2W6J - chains F and G of the 9 polymer chains in the assembly; structure by X-ray diffraction, 3.84 A resolution.

== Chain F ==
Protein: ATP synthase subunit beta, mitochondrial
Organism: Bos taurus
Notes: EC 3.6.3.14
UniProtKB: P00829 (ATPB_BOVIN); residues -49 to 478 here correspond to UniProt positions 1-528 (UniProt number = residue number + 50)
Amino-acid sequence (528 residues; numbered -49 to 478; the number before each row is that of its first residue; numbers below 1 keep their minus sign (Met-49 is residue -49)):
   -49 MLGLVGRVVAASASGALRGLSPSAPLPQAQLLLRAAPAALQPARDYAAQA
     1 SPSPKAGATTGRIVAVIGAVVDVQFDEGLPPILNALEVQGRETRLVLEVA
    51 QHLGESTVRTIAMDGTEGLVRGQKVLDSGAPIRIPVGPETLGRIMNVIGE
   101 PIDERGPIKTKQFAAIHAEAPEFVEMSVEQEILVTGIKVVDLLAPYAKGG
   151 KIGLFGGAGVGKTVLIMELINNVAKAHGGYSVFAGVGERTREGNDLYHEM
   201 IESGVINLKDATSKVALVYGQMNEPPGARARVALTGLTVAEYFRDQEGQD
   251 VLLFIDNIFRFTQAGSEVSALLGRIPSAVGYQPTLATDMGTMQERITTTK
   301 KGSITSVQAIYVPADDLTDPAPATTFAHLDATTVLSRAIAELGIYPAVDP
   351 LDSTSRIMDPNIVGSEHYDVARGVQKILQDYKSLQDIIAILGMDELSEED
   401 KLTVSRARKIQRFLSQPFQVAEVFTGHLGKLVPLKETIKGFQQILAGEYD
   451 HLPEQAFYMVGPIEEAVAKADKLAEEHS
Not modelled in the structure: -49 to 8, 475-478
Curated features (UniProtKB/Swiss-Prot):
  - binding site (ADP): Gly159, Val160, Gly161, Lys162, Thr163, Val164
  - binding site (ATP): Gly159, Gly161, Lys162, Thr163, Val164, Arg189
  - binding site (phosphate): Gly159, Val160, Gly161, Lys162, Thr163
  - binding site (Mg(2+)): Thr163, Glu188
  - modified residue: Lys74 (N6-acetyllysine), Lys111 (N6-acetyllysine), Lys148 (N6-acetyllysine), Lys209 (N6-acetyllysine), Lys214 (N6-acetyllysine), Thr262 (Phosphothreonine), Ser365 (Phosphoserine), Lys376 (N6-acetyllysine), Ser383 (Phosphoserine), Lys430 (N6-acetyllysine), Lys435 (N6-acetyllysine), Lys472 (N6-acetyllysine)
  - glycosylation: Ser56 (O-linked (GlcNAc) serine)

== Chain G ==
Protein: ATP synthase subunit gamma, mitochondrial
Organism: Bos taurus
Notes: EC 3.6.3.14
UniProtKB: P05631 (ATPG_BOVIN); residues -24 to 273 here correspond to UniProt positions 1-298 (UniProt number = residue number + 25)
Amino-acid sequence (298 residues; row label = number of the first residue in the row; numbers below 1 keep their minus sign (Met-24 is residue -24)):
   -24 MFSRAGVAGLSAWTVQPQWIQVRNMATLKDITRRLKSIKNIQKITKSMKM
    26 VAAAKYARAERELKPARVYGVGSLALYEKADIKTPEDKKKHLIIGVSSDR
    76 GLCGAIHSSVAKQMKSEAANLAAAGKEVKIIGVGDKIRSILHRTHSDQFL
   126 VTFKEVGRRPPTFGDASVIALELLNSGYEFDEGSIIFNRFRSVISYKTEE
   176 KPIFSLDTISSAESMSIYDDIDADVLRNYQEYSLANIIYYSLKESTTSEQ
   226 SARMTAMDNASKNASEMIDKLTLTFNRTRQAVITKELIEIISGAAALD
Not modelled in the structure: -24 to 0, 48-66, 87-104, 117-126, 149-158, 174-205, 272-273
Curated features (UniProtKB/Swiss-Prot):
  - modified residue: Lys14 (N6-acetyllysine), Lys24 (N6-succinyllysine), Lys30 (N6-acetyllysine), Lys90 (N6-acetyllysine), Ser121 (Phosphoserine), Lys129 (N6-acetyllysine), Lys172 (N6-acetyllysine), Lys245 (N6-succinyllysine)

== Interface between chain F and chain G ==
Pairs across the interface (16; chain F residue first):
  Pro276(F) - Ser267(G)
  Val279(F) - Lys260(G)
  Asp386(F) - Arg9(G)  salt bridge
  Ala389(F) - Asn238(G)
  Ala389(F) - Met242(G)  hydrophobic
  Ile390(F) - Ala235(G)
  Ile390(F) - Asn238(G)  hydrogen bond (backbone-side chain)
  Ile390(F) - Ala239(G)  hydrophobic
  Ile390(F) - Met242(G)  hydrophobic
  Leu391(F) - Leu77(G)  hydrophobic
  Leu391(F) - Ala235(G)  hydrophobic
  Asp394(F) - Gly79(G)
  Asp394(F) - Ala80(G)
  Glu395(F) - Leu77(G)  hydrogen bond (side chain-backbone)
  Glu395(F) - Cys78(G)  hydrogen bond (side chain-backbone)
  Glu395(F) - Gly79(G)  hydrogen bond (side chain-backbone)
Interface residues without a listed pair, chain F (11 interface residues in all): Ile275, Glu398, Lys401
Interface residues without a listed pair, chain G (14 interface residues in all): Ile13, Ile16, Ser83

== Summary ==
11 residues of chain F and 14 residues of chain G are in contact; the contacts include 4 hydrogen bonds and 1
salt bridge. Polar contacts include Asp386(F)-Arg9(G), Ile390(F)-Asn238(G) and Glu395(F)-Leu77(G).
Here chain F is ATP synthase subunit beta, mitochondrial and chain G is ATP synthase subunit gamma,
mitochondrial, both from Bos taurus. Entry 2W6J (Low resolution structures of bovine mitochondrial F1-ATPase
during controlled dehydration: Hydration State 5) was determined by X-ray diffraction together with 2W6E,
2W6F, 2W6G, 2W6H and 2W6I from the same study.
